Entry 5TZV (X-ray diffraction, 2.00 A resolution); this record covers chains A and P of the 4 polymer chains in the assembly.

# Chain A
Molecule: DNA polymerase beta
From: Homo sapiens
Notes: EC 2.7.7.7, 4.2.99.-
UniProt: P06746 (DPOLB_HUMAN); residue numbers follow UniProt; this construct covers 1-335
Amino-acid sequence (335 residues; row label = number of the first residue in the row):
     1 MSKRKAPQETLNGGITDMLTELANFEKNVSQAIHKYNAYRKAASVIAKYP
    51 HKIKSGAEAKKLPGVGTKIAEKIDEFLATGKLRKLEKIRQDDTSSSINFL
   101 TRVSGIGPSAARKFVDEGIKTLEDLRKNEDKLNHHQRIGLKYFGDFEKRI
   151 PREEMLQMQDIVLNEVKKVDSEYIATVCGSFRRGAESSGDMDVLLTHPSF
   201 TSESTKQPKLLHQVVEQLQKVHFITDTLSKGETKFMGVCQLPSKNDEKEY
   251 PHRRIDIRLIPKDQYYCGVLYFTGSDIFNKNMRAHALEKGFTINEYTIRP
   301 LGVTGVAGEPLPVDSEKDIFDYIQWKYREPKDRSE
Disordered / not traced: 1-5, 206-207
Swiss-Prot annotation at these positions:
  - region: Arg183 to Asp192 (DNA-binding)
  - active site: Lys72 (Nucleophile)
  - binding site (K(+)): Lys60, Leu62, Val65, Thr101, Val103, Ile106
  - binding site (Na(+)): Lys60, Leu62, Val65, Thr101, Val103, Ile106
  - binding site (dATP): Arg149, Ser180, Arg183, Gly189, Asp190
  - binding site (dCTP): Arg149, Ser180, Arg183, Gly189, Asp190
  - binding site (dGTP): Arg149, Ser180, Arg183, Gly189, Asp190, Asp192
  - binding site (dTTP): Arg149, Ser180, Arg183, Gly189, Asp190
  - binding site (Mg(2+)): Asp190, Asp192, Asp256
  - modified residue: Lys72 (N6-acetyllysine), Arg83 (Omega-N-methylarginine), Arg152 (Omega-N-methylarginine)
  - cross-link (Glycyl lysine isopeptide (Lys-Gly)): Lys41 (interchain with G-Cter in ubiquitin), Lys61 (interchain with G-Cter in ubiquitin), Lys81 (interchain with G-Cter in ubiquitin)

# Chain P
Molecule: 10-nt DNA strand
Sequence (10 nucleotides; each row starts with the number of its first residue):
     1 GCTGATGCGT

# Chain A / chain P interface
Residue-residue contacts (13):
  Val103(A) - DG9(P)  phosphate contact
  Ser104(A) - DG9(P)  phosphate contact
  Gly105(A) - DC8(P)  sugar contact
  Gly105(A) - DG9(P)  hydrogen bond to the phosphate
  Ile106(A) - DG9(P)  phosphate contact
  Gly107(A) - DC8(P)  hydrogen bond to the phosphate
  Pro108(A) - DC8(P)  phosphate contact
  Ser109(A) - DG7(P)  phosphate contact
  Ser109(A) - DC8(P)  hydrogen bond to the phosphate
  Ala110(A) - DC8(P)  hydrogen bond to the phosphate
  His135(A) - DG9(P)  sugar contact
  Met236(A) - DT10(P)  sugar contact
  Arg254(A) - DT10(P)  salt bridge to the phosphate
Other interface residues (no listed pair), chain A (13 interface residues in all): Lys234, Asp256

# Overview
13 residues of chain A and 4 residues of chain P are in contact; the contacts include 4 hydrogen bonds and 1
salt bridge. Polar contacts include Gly105(A)-DG9(P), Gly107(A)-DC8(P) and Ser109(A)-DC8(P).
Here chain A is DNA polymerase beta (Homo sapiens) and chain P is a 10-nt DNA strand. Entry 5TZV (Binary
complex crystal structure of DNA Polymerase Beta with G:T mismatch at the primer terminus) was determined by
X-ray diffraction (same publication as 5J0O, 5J0P, 5J0Q, 5J0R, 5J0S, 5J0T and 16 further entries).
